4UNZ - chains C and D of the 6 polymer chains in the assembly; structure by X-ray diffraction, 2.90 A resolution.

# Chain C
Protein: Hay subunit of haemagglutinin
From: Influenza A virus (A/EQ/NEWMARKET/93/(H3N8))
UniProt: Q82847 (Q82847_9INFA); residues 2-329 here correspond to UniProt positions 17-344 (UniProt number = residue number + 15)
Chain sequence (330 residues; numbered 0 to 329; the number before each row is that of its first residue; numbering starts at 0):
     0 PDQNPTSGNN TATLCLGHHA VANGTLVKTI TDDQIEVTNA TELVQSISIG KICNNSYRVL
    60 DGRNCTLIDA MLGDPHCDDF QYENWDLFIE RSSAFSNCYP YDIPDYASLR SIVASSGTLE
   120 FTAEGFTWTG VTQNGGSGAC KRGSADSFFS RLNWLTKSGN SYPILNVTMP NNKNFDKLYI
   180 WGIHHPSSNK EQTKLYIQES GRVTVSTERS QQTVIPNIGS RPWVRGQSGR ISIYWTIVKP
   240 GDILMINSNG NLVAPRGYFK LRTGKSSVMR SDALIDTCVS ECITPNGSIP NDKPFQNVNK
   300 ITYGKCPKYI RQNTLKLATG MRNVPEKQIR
Sequence notes: expression tag (0-1)
Disulfides: Cys52-Cys277, Cys64-Cys76, Cys97-Cys139, Cys281-Cys305
Covalently attached groups: N-acetylglucosamine (NAG) linked to Asn8, Asn22, Asn38, Asn53, Asn63, Asn165, Asn285
From the paper describing this entry:
  - binding site for beta-D-galactopyranose: Gln226
  - binding site for N-acetyl-D-glucosamine-6-sulfate: Lys193
  - specificity-determining residues: Trp222

# Chain D
Protein: H3 haemagglutinin HA2 chain
From: Influenza A virus (A/EQ/NEWMARKET/93/(H3N8))
Chain sequence (173 residues; numbered 1 to 173; the number before each row is that of its first residue):
     1 GIFGAIAGFI ENGWEGMVDG WYGFRYQNSE GTGQAADLKS TQAAIDQING KLNRVIERTN
    61 EKFHQIEKEF SEVEGRIQDL EKYVEDTKID LWSYNAELLV ALENQHTIDL TDAEMNKLFE
   121 KTRRQLRENA EDMGGGCFKI YHKCDNACIG SIRNGTYDHY IYRDEALNNR FQI
Disordered / not traced: 173
Disulfides: Cys144-Cys148
Covalently attached groups: glycan linked to Asn154
From the paper describing this entry:
  - post-translational modification sites: Asn154 (proposed by the authors, not directly observed)

# Chain C / chain D interface
Residue-residue contacts - 150 pairs, chain C then chain D:
  Pro4(C) with Gln27(D); Gly31(D); Thr32(D)
  Thr5(C) with Gln27(D); Asn28(D); Ser29(D); Gly31(D)
  Ser6(C) with Gln27(D); Asn28(D), hydrogen bond (backbone-backbone); Ser29(D)
  Asn8(C) with Lys143(D)
  Asn9(C) with Tyr141(D); His142(D), hydrogen bond (backbone-backbone); Lys143(D), hydrogen bond (backbone-backbone); Asn169(D), hydrogen bond (backbone-side chain)
  Thr10(C) with Lys139(D); Ile140(D); His142(D); Lys143(D)
  Ala11(C) with Gln27(D); Asn28(D); Phe138(D); Lys139(D); Ile140(D), hydrogen bond (backbone-backbone); His142(D)
  Thr12(C) with Arg25(D); Tyr26(D); Gln27(D), hydrogen bond (backbone-backbone); Phe138(D)
  Leu13(C) with Phe24(D), hydrophobic; Arg25(D); Cys137(D); Phe138(D), hydrogen bond (backbone-backbone); Ile152(D), hydrophobic
  Cys14(C) with Trp14(D); Phe24(D); Arg25(D), hydrogen bond (backbone-backbone); Gly136(D); Cys137(D), disulfide
  Leu15(C) with Ile10(D); Trp14(D); Gly23(D); Phe24(D), hydrophobic; Leu118(D); Phe119(D), hydrophobic; Thr122(D); Gly136(D), hydrogen bond (backbone-backbone); Phe138(D), hydrophobic
  Gly16(C) with Trp14(D); Tyr22(D); Gly23(D), hydrogen bond (backbone-backbone); Met115(D)
  His17(C) with Ile6(D); Ile10(D); Asn12(D); Gly13(D); Trp14(D), hydrogen bond (backbone-backbone); Trp21(D); Tyr22(D); Met115(D)
  His18(C) with Gly13(D); Trp14(D); Met17(D); Gly20(D); Trp21(D), hydrogen bond (backbone-backbone)
  Ala19(C) with Gly13(D); Trp14(D), hydrogen bond (backbone-backbone); Glu15(D)
  Val26(C) with Asn104(D)
  Lys27(C) with Glu97(D), salt bridge; Ala101(D); Asn104(D), hydrogen bond (backbone-side chain)
  Thr28(C) with Ala101(D); Asn104(D); Gln105(D), hydrogen bond
  Ile29(C) with Ala101(D); Leu102(D), hydrophobic; Gln105(D), hydrogen bond (backbone-side chain)
  Thr30(C) with Gln105(D), hydrogen bond
  Leu42(C) with Val55(D), hydrophobic; Ile56(D), hydrophobic; Val100(D), hydrophobic
  Tyr56(C) with Glu61(D), hydrogen bond
  Arg109(C) with Glu67(D), salt bridge
  Ser110(C) with His64(D), hydrogen bond
  Lys264(C) with Phe63(D)
  Ser265(C) with His64(D)
  Ser266(C) with His64(D), hydrogen bond
  Arg269(C) with Glu67(D), salt bridge
  Asn290(C) with Glu57(D); Thr59(D)
  Asp291(C) with Ile56(D); Glu57(D), hydrogen bond (backbone-backbone)
  Pro293(C) with Val55(D)
  Phe294(C) with Ala96(D), hydrophobic
  Lys299(C) with Lys68(D), hydrogen bond (backbone-side chain); Glu85(D); Ile89(D)
  Ile300(C) with Lys68(D)
  Thr301(C) with Gln65(D)
  Tyr302(C) with Phe63(D)
  Gly303(C) with Asn60(D); Glu61(D); Lys62(D), hydrogen bond (backbone-backbone)
  Lys304(C) with Thr59(D); Asn60(D)
  Cys305(C) with Thr59(D); Asn60(D), hydrogen bond (backbone-backbone)
  Lys307(C) with Asn60(D); Trp92(D)
  Tyr308(C) with Ile89(D), hydrophobic
  Ile309(C) with Trp92(D); Ser93(D); Ala96(D), hydrophobic
  Arg310(C) with Asp86(D), salt bridge; Ile89(D); Asp90(D), salt bridge; Ser93(D), hydrogen bond (backbone-side chain)
  Gln311(C) with Ser93(D), hydrogen bond (side chain-backbone); Glu97(D), hydrogen bond
  Leu314(C) with Ala96(D), hydrophobic; Glu97(D); Val100(D), hydrophobic
  Lys315(C) with Val100(D); Asn104(D), hydrogen bond (backbone-side chain)
  Leu316(C) with Leu52(D), hydrophobic; Glu103(D); Asn104(D)
  Ala317(C) with Asn104(D), hydrogen bond (backbone-side chain); Thr107(D)
  Thr318(C) with Trp21(D); Ile48(D); Leu52(D)
  Gly319(C) with Thr107(D)
  Met320(C) with Ile6(D), hydrophobic; Trp21(D), hydrophobic; Tyr22(D); Thr111(D)
  Arg321(C) with Ile6(D)
  Val323(C) with Ala7(D), hydrophobic; Glu11(D); Asn12(D); Gly13(D), hydrogen bond (backbone-backbone)
  Pro324(C) with Asn12(D); Glu15(D)
  Glu325(C) with Gly13(D); Glu15(D), hydrogen bond (backbone-side chain); Arg25(D), salt bridge
  Lys326(C) with Glu15(D)
  Arg329(C) with Glu15(D), salt bridge
Other interface residues (no listed pair), chain C (65 interface residues in all): Ala21, Ile34, Val36, Thr40, Ala113, Val267, Lys292, Pro306
Other interface residues (no listed pair), chain D (73 interface residues in all): Gly16, Glu30, Glu69, Ile108, Leu126, Met133, Cys144, Ile149
Cross-chain cystine bridges: Cys14(C)-Cys137(D)

# Summary
Chain C and chain D form an interface of 65 and 73 residues respectively, with 1 disulfide bond, 31 hydrogen
bonds and 7 salt bridges. Among the polar pairs are Lys27(C)-Glu97(D), Arg109(C)-Glu67(D) and
Arg269(C)-Glu67(D). From the paper: a binding site for beta-D-galactopyranose at Gln226(C); a binding site for
N-acetyl-D-glucosamine-6-sulfate at Lys193(C).
Here chain C is Hay subunit of haemagglutinin and chain D is H3 haemagglutinin HA2 chain, both from Influenza
A virus (A/EQ/NEWMARKET/93/(H3N8)). Entry 4UNZ (Structure of the A_Equine_Newmarket_2_93 H3 haemagglutinin in
complex with 6SO4-Sialyl Lewis X) was determined by X-ray diffraction together with 4UNW, 4UNX, 4UNY, 4UO0,
4UO1, 4UO2 and 8 further entries from the same study.
